PDB entry 7Y9N | X-ray diffraction, 1.89 A resolution | chains A and B

# Chain A
Protein: Spike protein S2', 5HB-H2
From: Severe acute respiratory syndrome coronavirus 2
UniProt: P0DTC2 (SPIKE_SARS2); the construct has insertions or renumbered stretches relative to UniProt, so the offset changes along the chain: 918-966 = UniProt 918-966; 3167-3199 = UniProt 1167-1199; 4908-4911 = UniProt 1200-1203
Chain sequence (250 residues; row label = number of the first residue in the row; note: 3806 numbers in that range are skipped by the numbering (no residue carries them; nothing is unmodelled there)):
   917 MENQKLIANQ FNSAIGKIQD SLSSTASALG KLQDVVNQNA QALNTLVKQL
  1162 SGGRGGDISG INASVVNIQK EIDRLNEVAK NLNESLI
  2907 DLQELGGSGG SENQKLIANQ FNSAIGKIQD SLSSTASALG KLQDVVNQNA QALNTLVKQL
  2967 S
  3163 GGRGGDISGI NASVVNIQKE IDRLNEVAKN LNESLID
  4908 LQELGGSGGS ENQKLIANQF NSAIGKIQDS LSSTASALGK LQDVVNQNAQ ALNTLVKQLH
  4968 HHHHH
Disordered / not traced: 917, 1162-1166, 2907-2918, 3163-3166, 4908-4917, 4967-4972
Sequence notes: initiating methionine (917)
Curated features (UniProtKB/Swiss-Prot):
  - glycosylation (N-linked (GlcNAc...) asparagine): Asn3173 (complex), Asn3194 (complex)

# Chain B
Protein: SARS-coV-2 S2 subunit
Notes: fragment: HR2 domain
UniProt: P0DTC2 (SPIKE_SARS2); numbering as in UniProt (aligned over 1168-1203)
Chain sequence (36 residues; numbered 1168 to 1203; the number before each row is that of its first residue):
  1168 DISGINASVV NIQKEIDRLN EVAKNLNESL IDLQEL
Disordered / not traced: 1200-1203
Curated features (UniProtKB/Swiss-Prot):
  - glycosylation (N-linked (GlcNAc...) asparagine): Asn1173 (complex), Asn1194 (complex)
  - natural variant: Val1176 (V1176F: In strain: Gamma/P.1, Theta/P.3 and 1 more)

# Interface between chain A and chain B
Pairs across the interface (74; chain A residue first):
  Leu922(A) - Asp1199(B)
  Ile923(A) - Ile1198(B)  hydrophobic
  Gln926(A) - Glu1195(B)  hydrogen bond (side chain-backbone)
  Gln926(A) - Ser1196(B)  hydrogen bond (side chain-backbone)
  Gln926(A) - Leu1197(B)  hydrogen bond (side chain-backbone)
  Gln926(A) - Ile1198(B)
  Ser929(A) - Ser1196(B)  hydrogen bond
  Ala930(A) - Leu1193(B)  hydrophobic
  Ala930(A) - Ser1196(B)  hydrogen bond (backbone-side chain)
  Lys933(A) - Val1189(B)
  Lys933(A) - Asn1192(B)  hydrogen bond (side chain-backbone)
  Lys933(A) - Ser1196(B)  hydrogen bond
  Asp936(A) - Arg1185(B)  salt bridge
  Ser937(A) - Leu1186(B)
  Ser940(A) - Glu1182(B)
  Ser940(A) - Arg1185(B)
  Ser940(A) - Leu1186(B)
  Thr941(A) - Leu1186(B)
  Ser943(A) - Glu1182(B)  hydrogen bond
  Ala944(A) - Ile1179(B)  hydrophobic
  Ala944(A) - Glu1182(B)
  Lys947(A) - Val1177(B)
  Lys947(A) - Ile1179(B)
  Lys947(A) - Glu1182(B)  salt bridge
  Leu948(A) - Val1177(B)  hydrophobic
  Leu948(A) - Ile1179(B)  hydrophobic
  Val951(A) - Ser1175(B)
  Val951(A) - Val1177(B)  hydrophobic
  Gln954(A) - Ser1175(B)  hydrogen bond
  Asn955(A) - Ala1174(B)
  Asn955(A) - Ser1175(B)  hydrogen bond (side chain-backbone)
  Ala958(A) - Ile1172(B)
  Thr961(A) - Ile1172(B)
  Leu962(A) - Ile1169(B)  hydrophobic
  Leu962(A) - Ile1172(B)  hydrophobic
  Gln965(A) - Asp1168(B)  hydrogen bond (side chain-backbone)
  Gln965(A) - Ile1169(B)
  Leu966(A) - Ile1169(B)  hydrophobic
  Ala4924(A) - Ile1198(B)  hydrophobic
  Phe4927(A) - Ser1196(B)
  Phe4927(A) - Ile1198(B)  hydrophobic
  Asn4928(A) - Leu1197(B)
  Asn4928(A) - Ile1198(B)  hydrogen bond (side chain-backbone)
  Ile4931(A) - Leu1193(B)
  Ile4931(A) - Leu1197(B)  hydrophobic
  Gln4935(A) - Ala1190(B)  hydrogen bond (side chain-backbone)
  Gln4935(A) - Leu1193(B)
  Gln4935(A) - Asn1194(B)  hydrogen bond
  Leu4938(A) - Val1189(B)  hydrophobic
  Leu4938(A) - Ala1190(B)
  Leu4938(A) - Leu1193(B)  hydrophobic
  Thr4941(A) - Leu1186(B)
  Ala4942(A) - Ile1183(B)
  Ala4942(A) - Leu1186(B)
  Ala4942(A) - Asn1187(B)
  Leu4945(A) - Ile1179(B)
  Leu4945(A) - Ile1183(B)  hydrophobic
  Leu4945(A) - Leu1186(B)  hydrophobic
  Gly4946(A) - Ile1183(B)
  Gln4949(A) - Val1177(B)
  Gln4949(A) - Asn1178(B)
  Gln4949(A) - Ile1179(B)  hydrogen bond (side chain-backbone)
  Gln4949(A) - Gln1180(B)  hydrogen bond
  Gln4949(A) - Ile1183(B)
  Val4952(A) - Val1177(B)  hydrophobic
  Asn4953(A) - Val1176(B)
  Asn4953(A) - Val1177(B)  hydrogen bond (side chain-backbone)
  Ala4956(A) - Ala1174(B)
  Ala4956(A) - Ser1175(B)
  Asn4960(A) - Asn1173(B)  hydrogen bond
  Asn4960(A) - Ala1174(B)  hydrogen bond (side chain-backbone)
  Val4963(A) - Ile1169(B)
  Val4963(A) - Ile1172(B)
  Leu4966(A) - Ile1169(B)  hydrophobic
Also at the interface, not in a pair above, chain A (43 interface residues in all): Ile934, Ile4934, Ser4939, Leu4959
Also at the interface, not in a pair above, chain B (28 interface residues in all): Ser1170, Lys1191
The authors on this interface:
  - interface residues, chain A: Ile923(A), Gln926(A), Ala930(A), Lys933(A), Thr941(A), Ser943(A), Ala944(A), Leu948(A), Val951(A), Asn955(A), Ala958(A), Thr961(A), Leu962(A), Leu966(A)
  - interface residues, chain B: Ile1169(B), Ile1172(B), Ala1174(B), Ser1175(B), Val1176(B), Val1177(B), Ile1179(B), Glu1182(B), Ile1183(B), Arg1185(B), Leu1186(B), Ala1190(B), Asn1192(B), Leu1193(B), Asn1194(B), Glu1195(B), Leu1197(B), Ile1198(B)

# In short
43 residues of chain A and 28 residues of chain B are in contact; the contacts include 19 hydrogen bonds and 2
salt bridges. Polar pairs include Asp936(A)-Arg1185(B), Lys947(A)-Glu1182(B) and Gln926(A)-Glu1195(B). The
paper reports interface residues Ile923(A), Gln926(A) and Ile1169(B) among others.
Here chain A is Spike protein S2', 5HB-H2 (Severe acute respiratory syndrome coronavirus 2) and chain B is
SARS-coV-2 S2 subunit. Entry 7Y9N (an engineered 5-helix bundle derived from SARS-CoV-2 S2 in complex with
HR2P) was determined by X-ray diffraction.
